8THE - chains H and L of the 3 polymer chains in the assembly; structure by electron microscopy, 2.50 A resolution.

# Chain H
Name: Synthetic Antibody Heavy Chain
Organism: Homo sapiens
Notes: antibody fragment or engineered binder
Amino-acid sequence (238 residues; row label = number of the first residue in the row):
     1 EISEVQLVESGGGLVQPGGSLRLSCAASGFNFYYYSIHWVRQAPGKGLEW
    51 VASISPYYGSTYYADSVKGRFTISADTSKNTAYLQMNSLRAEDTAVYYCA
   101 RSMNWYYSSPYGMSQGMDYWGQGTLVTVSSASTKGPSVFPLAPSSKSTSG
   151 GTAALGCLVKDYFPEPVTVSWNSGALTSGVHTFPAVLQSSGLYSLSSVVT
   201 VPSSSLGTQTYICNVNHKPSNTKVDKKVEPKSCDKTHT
Disordered / not traced: 1, 129-238
Disulfide bonds: C25-C99
Small-molecule neighbours: heme (HEM): Y106, Y107, S108, S109, P110, Y111

# Chain L
Name: Synthetic Antibody Light Chain
Organism: Homo sapiens
Notes: antibody fragment or engineered binder
Amino-acid sequence (215 residues; numbered 1 to 215; the number before each row is that of its first residue):
     1 SDIQMTQSPSSLSASVGDRVTITCRASQSVSSAVAWYQQKPGKAPKLLIY
    51 SASSLYSGVPSRFSGSRSGTDFTLTISSLQPEDFATYYCQQGSSSPLTFG
   101 QGTKVEIKRTVAAPSVFIFPPSDSQLKSGTASVVCLLNNFYPREAKVQWK
   151 VDNALQSGNSQESVTEQDSKDSTYSLSSTLTLSKADYEKHKVYACEVTHQ
   201 GLSSPVTKSFNRGEC
Disordered / not traced: 1, 109-215
Disulfide bonds: C24-C89

# How chain H and chain L interact
Residue-residue contacts (44):
  H38(H) with S95(L); L97(L)
  V40(H) with F99(L), hydrophobic
  Q42(H) with Q39(L), hydrogen bond; Y88(L), hydrogen bond
  G47(H) with Y88(L)
  L48(H) with Q39(L); P45(L), hydrophobic; Y88(L); F99(L)
  W50(H) with S95(L); P96(L), hydrophobic; L97(L); F99(L)
  S53(H) with S95(L), hydrogen bond
  Y62(H) with S95(L)
  Y98(H) with Q39(L); K43(L); A44(L), hydrophobic
  M103(H) with L47(L), hydrophobic; Y50(L), hydrophobic; Y56(L), hydrophobic
  N104(H) with S93(L), hydrogen bond (side chain-backbone)
  G112(H) with Y50(L)
  M113(H) with Y50(L); S51(L), hydrogen bond (backbone-side chain)
  Q115(H) with A33(L), hydrogen bond (side chain-backbone); V34(L); A35(L), hydrogen bond (side chain-backbone); Y50(L); S51(L), hydrogen bond (side chain-backbone); Q90(L); G92(L), hydrogen bond (side chain-backbone)
  G116(H) with Y37(L); Q90(L)
  M117(H) with Y37(L), hydrogen bond (backbone-side chain); L47(L); L97(L), hydrophobic; F99(L), hydrophobic
  D118(H) with Y56(L)
  W120(H) with Y37(L), hydrophobic; A44(L), hydrophobic; P45(L)
  G121(H) with A44(L)
Other interface residues (no listed pair), chain H (23 interface residues in all): K46, E49, S114, Y119
Other interface residues (no listed pair), chain L (23 interface residues in all): S32, S54, Q101

# Overview
Chain H and chain L each contribute 23 residues to their interface, with 10 hydrogen bonds. Polar contacts
include Q42(H)-Q39(L), Q42(H)-Y88(L) and S53(H)-S95(L). Bound to chain H: heme.
Here chain H is Synthetic Antibody Heavy Chain and chain L is Synthetic Antibody Light Chain, both from Homo
sapiens. Entry 8THE (Cryo-EM structure of Pseudomonas aeruginosa TonB-dependent transporter PhuR in complex
with synthetic antibody and heme) was determined by electron microscopy.
